PDB entry 7M15 | X-ray diffraction, 1.85 A resolution | chains A and B

Chain A (and B):
Molecule: GDP-D-glycero-L-gluco-heptose
From: Campylobacter jejuni subsp. jejuni serotype O:2 (strain ATCC 700819 / NCTC 11168)
Notes: EC 5.1.3.13; chain B of this document is another copy of the same molecule, construct and numbering; everything in this record applies to it too
Reference sequence: Q0P8I4 (Q0P8I4_CAMJE); residue numbers follow UniProt; this construct covers 1-181
Sequence (185 residues; numbered -3 to 181; the number before each row is that of its first residue; numbers below 1 keep their minus sign (Gly-3 is residue -3)):
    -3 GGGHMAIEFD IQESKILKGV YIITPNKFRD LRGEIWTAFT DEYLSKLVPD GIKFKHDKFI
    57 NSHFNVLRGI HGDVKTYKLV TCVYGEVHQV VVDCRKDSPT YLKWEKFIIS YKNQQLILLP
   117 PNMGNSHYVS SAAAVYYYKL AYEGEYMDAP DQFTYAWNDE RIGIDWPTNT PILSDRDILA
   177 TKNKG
Disordered / not traced: -3 to -1, 179-181
Construct notes: expression tag (-3 to 0); engineered mutation Ala128 (Lys in Q0P8I4), Ala129 (Glu in Q0P8I4)
Ligand contacts:
  - YO7 ([(2R,3S,4R,5R)-5-(2-amino-6-oxo-1,6-dihydro-9H-purin-9-yl)-3,4-dihydroxyoxolan-2-yl]methyl (2R,3S,4R,5R,6S)-6-[(1R)-1,2-dihydroxyethyl]-3,4,5-trihydroxyoxan-2-yl dihydrogen diphosphate (non-preferred name)), molecule 1: His0, Met1, Ala2, Ile3, Asn22, Lys23, Phe24, Arg28, Ile31, Trp32, Thr33
  - YO7, molecule 2: Lys54, Arg64, Gly65, His67, Lys74, Asn121, Ser122, His123, Tyr132, Tyr134, Tyr142, Asp144, Ala145, Gln148, Ser170, Arg172, Asp173
What the authors report for this chain:
  - binding site for YO7: His0, Asn22, Phe24, Arg28, Thr33, Lys54, Arg64, His67, Lys74, Asn121, His123, Gln148, Arg172
  - catalytic residues: His67, Lys74, Tyr134, Asp173 (by similarity / conservation)
  - specificity-determining residues: His123

Chain A / chain B interface:
Residue-residue contacts - 88 pairs, chain A then chain B:
  His0(A) - Asp144(B)
  His0(A) - Ala145(B)
  His0(A) - Pro146(B)
  Ile3(A) - His52(B)
  Leu27(A) - His59(B)
  Leu27(A) - Ile168(B)  hydrophobic
  Leu27(A) - Leu169(B)
  Arg28(A) - Asn57(B)
  Arg28(A) - Ser58(B)
  Arg28(A) - His59(B)  hydrogen bond (backbone-backbone)
  Arg28(A) - Val62(B)
  Arg28(A) - Arg64(B)
  Arg28(A) - Ser170(B)  hydrogen bond
  Arg28(A) - Asp173(B)  salt bridge
  Gly29(A) - Asn57(B)
  Gly29(A) - His59(B)
  Glu30(A) - Ile56(B)
  Glu30(A) - Asn57(B)  hydrogen bond (backbone-backbone)
  Glu30(A) - Arg64(B)
  Ile31(A) - Lys54(B)
  Ile31(A) - Phe55(B)
  Ile31(A) - Arg64(B)
  Trp32(A) - Lys54(B)
  Trp32(A) - Phe55(B)  hydrogen bond (backbone-backbone)
  Trp32(A) - Asn57(B)
  Thr33(A) - His52(B)  hydrogen bond
  Thr33(A) - Asp53(B)
  Thr33(A) - Lys54(B)
  Ala34(A) - Asp53(B)  hydrogen bond (backbone-backbone)
  Ala34(A) - Phe55(B)  hydrophobic
  Phe35(A) - Lys51(B)
  Phe35(A) - His52(B)
  Phe35(A) - Asp53(B)  hydrogen bond (backbone-backbone)
  Thr36(A) - Lys51(B)
  Thr36(A) - His52(B)
  Asp37(A) - Lys51(B)  hydrogen bond (backbone-backbone)
  Lys51(A) - Thr36(B)
  Lys51(A) - Asp37(B)  hydrogen bond (backbone-backbone)
  His52(A) - Ile3(B)
  His52(A) - Thr33(B)  hydrogen bond
  His52(A) - Phe35(B)
  His52(A) - Thr36(B)
  Asp53(A) - Thr33(B)
  Asp53(A) - Ala34(B)  hydrogen bond (backbone-backbone)
  Asp53(A) - Phe35(B)  hydrogen bond (backbone-backbone)
  Asp53(A) - Tyr133(B)  hydrogen bond
  Asp53(A) - Lys135(B)  salt bridge
  Lys54(A) - Ile31(B)
  Lys54(A) - Trp32(B)
  Lys54(A) - Thr33(B)
  Phe55(A) - Ile31(B)
  Phe55(A) - Trp32(B)  hydrogen bond (backbone-backbone)
  Phe55(A) - Ala34(B)  hydrophobic
  Phe55(A) - Phe55(B)  hydrophobic
  Phe55(A) - Val79(B)  hydrophobic
  Phe55(A) - Tyr133(B)  hydrophobic
  Ile56(A) - Glu30(B)
  Ile56(A) - Ile31(B)  hydrophobic
  Asn57(A) - Arg28(B)
  Asn57(A) - Gly29(B)
  Asn57(A) - Glu30(B)  hydrogen bond (backbone-backbone)
  Asn57(A) - Val79(B)  hydrogen bond (side chain-backbone)
  Ser58(A) - Arg28(B)
  His59(A) - Leu27(B)
  His59(A) - Arg28(B)  hydrogen bond (backbone-backbone)
  His59(A) - Gly29(B)
  Val62(A) - Arg28(B)
  Arg64(A) - Arg28(B)
  Arg64(A) - Gly29(B)
  Arg64(A) - Glu30(B)
  Arg64(A) - Ile31(B)
  Val79(A) - Phe55(B)  hydrophobic
  Val79(A) - Val131(B)
  Tyr80(A) - Tyr80(B)
  Tyr80(A) - Val131(B)  hydrophobic
  Ala129(A) - Tyr80(B)
  Val131(A) - Val79(B)
  Val131(A) - Tyr80(B)  hydrophobic
  Tyr133(A) - Asp53(B)  hydrogen bond
  Tyr133(A) - Phe55(B)  hydrophobic
  Tyr133(A) - Tyr133(B)  hydrogen bond
  Lys135(A) - Asp53(B)  salt bridge
  Asp144(A) - His0(B)  salt bridge
  Pro146(A) - His0(B)
  Ile168(A) - Leu27(B)  hydrophobic
  Leu169(A) - Leu27(B)
  Ser170(A) - Arg28(B)
  Asp173(A) - Arg28(B)  salt bridge
Other interface residues (no listed pair), chain A (38 interface residues in all): Met1, Asp26
Other interface residues (no listed pair), chain B (39 interface residues in all): Met1, Asp26, Tyr142

In short:
Chain A and chain B form an interface of 38 and 39 residues respectively; the contacts include 19 hydrogen
bonds and 5 salt bridges. Polar pairs include Arg28(A)-Asp173(B), Asp53(A)-Lys135(B) and Asp144(A)-His0(B).
From the paper: catalytic residues His67(A), Lys74(A) and Tyr134(A) among others; a binding site for YO7 at
His0(A), Asn22(A) and Phe24(A) among others.
Both chains are GDP-D-glycero-L-gluco-heptose (Campylobacter jejuni subsp. jejuni serotype O:2 (strain ATCC
700819 / NCTC 11168)). Entry 7M15 (crystal structure of cj1430 in the presence of
GDP-D-glycero-L-gluco-heptose, a GDP-D-glycero-4-keto-D-lyxo-heptose-3,5-epimerase from campylobacter jejuni)
was determined by X-ray diffraction together with 7M13 and 7M14 from the same study.
